PDB entry 5G3T | X-ray diffraction, 1.80 A resolution | chains A and B

Chain A (and B):
Molecule: L-tryptophan oxidase vioa
Organism: Chromobacterium violaceum
Notes: EC 1.4.3.23; chain B of this document is another copy of the same molecule, construct and numbering; everything in this record applies to it too
UniProtKB: Q9S3V1 (VIOA_CHRVO); numbering as in UniProt (aligned over 1-418)
Amino-acid sequence (423 residues; row label = number of the first residue in the row; numbers below 1 keep their minus sign (Gly-4 is residue -4)):
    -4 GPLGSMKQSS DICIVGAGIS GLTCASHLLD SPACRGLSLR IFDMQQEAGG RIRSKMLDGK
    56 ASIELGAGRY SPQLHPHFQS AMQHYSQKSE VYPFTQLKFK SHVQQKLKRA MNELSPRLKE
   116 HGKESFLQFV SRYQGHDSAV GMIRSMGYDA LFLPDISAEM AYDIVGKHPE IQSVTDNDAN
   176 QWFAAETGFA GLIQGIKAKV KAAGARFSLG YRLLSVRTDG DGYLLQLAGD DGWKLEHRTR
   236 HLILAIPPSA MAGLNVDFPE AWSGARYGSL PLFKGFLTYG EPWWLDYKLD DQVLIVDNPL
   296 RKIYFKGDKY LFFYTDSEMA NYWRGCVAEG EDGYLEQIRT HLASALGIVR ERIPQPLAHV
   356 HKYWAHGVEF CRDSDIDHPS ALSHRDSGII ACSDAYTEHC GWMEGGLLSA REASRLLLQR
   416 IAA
Disordered / not traced: -4 to 2, 369-371
Differences from the reference sequence: expression tag (-4 to 0); engineered mutation Gln3 (His in Q9S3V1)
Metal / ion sites: Mg2+: Ala240 (together with dihydroflavine-adenine dinucleotide)
Residues lining bound ligands: dihydroflavine-adenine dinucleotide (FDA): Val10, Gly11, Ala12, Gly13, Ile14, Ser15, Gly16, Asp38, Met39, Gln40, Gly44, Gly45, Arg46, Ile47, Leu60, Gly61, Ala62, Gly63, Arg64, Tyr206, Arg207, Leu208, Ala240, Ile241, Pro242, Ala245, Leu249, Leu267, Lys269, Tyr309, Trp359, Gly362, Ser388, Asp389, Gly396, Trp397, Met398
Curated features (UniProtKB/Swiss-Prot):
  - binding site (Mg(2+)): Gly13, Gly16, Ala240
  - binding site (FAD): Ser15, Asp38, Arg46, Arg64, Leu208, Met398
  - binding site (substrate): Arg64, His163, Tyr309
  - mutagenesis: Arg64 (R64Q/S: No activity), His163 (H163A: Almost no effect on activity; H163N: Retains 8% of wild-type activity), Lys269 (K269Q/S: Retains less than 2% of wild-type activity), Tyr309 (Y309A: Retains 5% of wild-type activity), Val363 (V363A: Retains 50% of wild-type activity; V363Q: Retains 17% of wild-type activity), Trp397 (W397A: No activity; W397Y: Retains 60% of wild-type activity)
What the authors report for this chain:
  - binding site for dihydroflavine-adenine dinucleotide: Ser15, Asp38, Met39, Arg46, Gly61, Gly63, Arg64, Leu208, Lys269, Trp359, Asp389, Met398
  - mutagenesis - R64Q, R64S, W397A: abolished catalytic activity
  - mutagenesis - H163A, H163N, K269Q, K269S, Y309A, V363A, V363Q, W397Y: decreased catalytic activity
  - mutagenesis - H163A (3-fold): increased catalytic activity on l-phenylalanine
  - catalytic residues: Arg64, Lys269, Tyr309
  - specificity-determining residues: His163

How chain A and chain B interact:
Residue-residue contacts (22):
  Gln3(A) - Ala323(B)  hydrogen bond (side chain-backbone)
  Gln3(A) - Glu324(B)
  Tyr206(A) - Arg319(B)  hydrogen bond
  Tyr206(A) - Ala323(B)
  Asp226(A) - Arg319(B)  salt bridge
  Asp226(A) - Tyr358(B)
  Asp226(A) - Ala360(B)
  Trp228(A) - Asn316(B)
  Trp228(A) - Arg319(B)
  Trp228(A) - Gly320(B)
  Trp228(A) - Tyr358(B)
  Leu230(A) - Ala323(B)  hydrophobic
  Asn316(A) - Trp228(B)
  Arg319(A) - Tyr206(B)  hydrogen bond
  Arg319(A) - Asp226(B)  salt bridge
  Arg319(A) - Trp228(B)
  Gly320(A) - Trp228(B)
  Ala323(A) - Arg35(B)
  Ala323(A) - Tyr206(B)
  Tyr358(A) - Asp226(B)
  Tyr358(A) - Trp228(B)
  Ala360(A) - Asp226(B)
Other interface residues (no listed pair), chain A (15 interface residues in all): Ser203, Gly224, Glu324, Lys357
Other interface residues (no listed pair), chain B (15 interface residues in all): Ser203, Gly224, Leu230, Lys357

Summary:
Chain A and chain B each contribute 15 residues to their interface, with 3 hydrogen bonds and 2 salt bridges.
Among the polar pairs are Asp226(A)-Arg319(B), Gln3(A)-Ala323(B) and Tyr206(A)-Arg319(B). The paper reports
catalytic residues Arg64(A), Lys269(A) and Tyr309(A); H163A, H163N and K269Q of chain A, among others, reduce
catalytic activity; 11 substitutions were tested in all.
Chain A and chain B are both L-tryptophan oxidase vioa (Chromobacterium violaceum); the structure, The
structure of the L-tryptophan oxidase VioA from Chromobacterium violaceum, was determined by X-ray diffraction
(same publication as 5G3S and 5G3U).
